PDB entry 6EEC | electron microscopy, 3.55 A resolution | chains D and F of the 10 polymer chains in the assembly

[Chain D]
Name: DNA-directed RNA polymerase subunit beta'
Source organism: Mycobacterium tuberculosis
Notes: EC 2.7.7.6
UniProt: A5U053 (RPOC_MYCTA); residues 1-1316 here = UniProt positions 1-1316
Sequence (1326 residues; row label = number of the first residue in the row; numbers below 1 keep their minus sign (Gly-1 is residue -1)):
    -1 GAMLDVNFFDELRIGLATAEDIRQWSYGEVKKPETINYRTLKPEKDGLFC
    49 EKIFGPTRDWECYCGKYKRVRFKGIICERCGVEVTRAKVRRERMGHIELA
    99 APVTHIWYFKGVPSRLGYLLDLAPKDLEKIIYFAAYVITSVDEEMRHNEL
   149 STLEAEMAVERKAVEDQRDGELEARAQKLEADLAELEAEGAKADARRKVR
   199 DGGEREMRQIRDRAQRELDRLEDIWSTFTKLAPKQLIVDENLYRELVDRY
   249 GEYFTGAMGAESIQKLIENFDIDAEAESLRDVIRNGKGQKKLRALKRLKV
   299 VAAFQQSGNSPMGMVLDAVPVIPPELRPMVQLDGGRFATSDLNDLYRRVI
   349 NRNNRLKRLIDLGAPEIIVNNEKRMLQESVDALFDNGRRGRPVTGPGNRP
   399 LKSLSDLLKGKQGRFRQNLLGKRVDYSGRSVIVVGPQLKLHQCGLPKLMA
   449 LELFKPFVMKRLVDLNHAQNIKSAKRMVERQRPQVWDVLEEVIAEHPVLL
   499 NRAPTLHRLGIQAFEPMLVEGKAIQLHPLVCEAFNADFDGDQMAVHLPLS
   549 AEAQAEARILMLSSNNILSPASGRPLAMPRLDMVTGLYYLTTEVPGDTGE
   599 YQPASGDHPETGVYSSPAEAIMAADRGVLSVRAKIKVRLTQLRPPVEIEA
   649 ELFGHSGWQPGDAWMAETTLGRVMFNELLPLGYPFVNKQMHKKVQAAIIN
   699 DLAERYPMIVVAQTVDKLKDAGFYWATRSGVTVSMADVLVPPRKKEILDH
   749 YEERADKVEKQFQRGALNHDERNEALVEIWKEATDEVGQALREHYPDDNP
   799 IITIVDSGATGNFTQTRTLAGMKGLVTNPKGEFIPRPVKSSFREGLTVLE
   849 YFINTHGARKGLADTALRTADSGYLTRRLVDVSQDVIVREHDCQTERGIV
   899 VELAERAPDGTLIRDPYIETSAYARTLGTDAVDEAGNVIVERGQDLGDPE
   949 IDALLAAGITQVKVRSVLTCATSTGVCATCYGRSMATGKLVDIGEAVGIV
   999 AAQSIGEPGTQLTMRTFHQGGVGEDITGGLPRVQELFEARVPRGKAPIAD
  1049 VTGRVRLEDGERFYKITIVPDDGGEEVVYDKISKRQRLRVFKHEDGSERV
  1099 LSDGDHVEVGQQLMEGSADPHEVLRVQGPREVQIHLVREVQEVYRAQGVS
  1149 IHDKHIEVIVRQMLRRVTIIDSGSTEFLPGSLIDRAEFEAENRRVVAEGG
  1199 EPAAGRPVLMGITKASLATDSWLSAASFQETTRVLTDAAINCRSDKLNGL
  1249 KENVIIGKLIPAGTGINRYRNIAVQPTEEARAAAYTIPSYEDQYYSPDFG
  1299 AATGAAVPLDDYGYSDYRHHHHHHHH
Disordered / not traced: 1013-1024, 1091-1096, 1283-1324
Sequence notes: expression tag (-1 to 0, 1317-1324)
Metal / ion sites: Zn2+ site 1: Cys60, Tyr61, Cys62, Cys78; Mg2+: Asp535, Asp537, Asp539; Zn2+ site 2: Cys891, Cys968, Cys975, Cys978
Residues lining bound ligands: Corallopyronin A (C0L; methyl [(1E,5R)-5-{(3E)-3-[(2E,4E,8R,9E,12E)-1,8-dihydroxy-2,5,9-trimethyltetradeca-2,4,9,12-tetraen-1-ylidene]-2,4-dioxo-3,4-d ihydro-2H-pyran-6-yl}hex-1-en-1-yl]carbamate): Leu406, Lys407, Gly408, Lys409, Leu417, Leu418, Gly419, Lys420, Val878, Gln882, Ile997, Trp1220, Leu1221, Ala1224, Ser1225, Thr1229, Leu1233, Leu1248, Lys1249, Val1252, Ile1253

[Chain F]
Name: RNA polymerase sigma factor SigA
Source organism: Mycobacterium tuberculosis
UniProt: P9WGI0 (SIGA_MYCTO); residues 1-528 here = UniProt positions 1-528
Sequence (531 residues; row label = number of the first residue in the row; numbers below 1 keep their minus sign (Gly-2 is residue -2)):
    -2 GPHMAATKASTATDEPVKRTATKSPAASASGAKTGAKRTAAKSASGSPPA
    48 KRATKPAARSVKPASAPQDTTTSTIPKRKTRAAAKSAAAKAPSARGHATK
    98 PRAPKDAQHEAATDPEDALDSVEELDAEPDLDVEPGEDLDLDAADLNLDD
   148 LEDDVAPDADDDLDSGDDEDHEDLEAEAAVAPGQTADDDEEIAEPTEKDK
   198 ASGDFVWDEDESEALRQARKDAELTASADSVRAYLKQIGKVALLNAEEEV
   248 ELAKRIEAGLYATQLMTELSERGEKLPAAQRRDMMWICRDGDRAKNHLLE
   298 ANLRLVVSLAKRYTGRGMAFLDLIQEGNLGLIRAVEKFDYTKGYKFSTYA
   348 TWWIRQAITRAMADQARTIRIPVHMVEVINKLGRIQRELLQDLGREPTPE
   398 ELAKEMDITPEKVLEIQQYAREPISLDQTIGDEGDSQLGDFIEDSEAVVA
   448 VDAVSFTLLQDQLQSVLDTLSEREAGVVRLRFGLTDGQPRTLDEIGQVYG
   498 VTRERIRQIESKTMSKLRHPSRSQVLRDYLD
Disordered / not traced: -2 to 208, 528
Sequence notes: expression tag (-2 to 0)

[How chain D and chain F interact]
Residue-residue contacts (68; chain D residue first):
  Glu32(D) - Arg367(F)  salt bridge
  Thr33(D) - Thr365(F)  hydrogen bond (side chain-backbone)
  Tyr36(D) - Arg367(F)
  Tyr36(D) - Pro369(F)
  Tyr36(D) - Tyr416(F)  hydrophobic
  Arg67(D) - Gln485(F)
  Glu238(D) - Lys237(F)  salt bridge
  Met327(D) - Thr365(F)
  Met327(D) - Ile366(F)  hydrophobic
  Gly332(D) - Arg418(F)
  Gly333(D) - Arg418(F)
  Arg334(D) - Arg418(F)
  Arg334(D) - Glu419(F)  hydrogen bond (side chain-backbone)
  Phe335(D) - Ile366(F)  hydrophobic
  Phe335(D) - Pro420(F)
  Phe335(D) - Ile421(F)  hydrogen bond (backbone-backbone)
  Ala336(D) - Ile421(F)
  Ala336(D) - Leu423(F)  hydrophobic
  Thr337(D) - Thr365(F)
  Thr337(D) - Pro420(F)
  Thr337(D) - Ile421(F)
  Thr337(D) - Leu423(F)  hydrogen bond (backbone-backbone)
  Ser338(D) - Asp424(F)
  Asp339(D) - Ser422(F)
  Asp339(D) - Asp424(F)
  Asp342(D) - Thr365(F)  hydrogen bond
  Arg345(D) - Gln362(F)  hydrogen bond (side chain-backbone)
  Arg345(D) - Ala363(F)
  Arg345(D) - Arg364(F)  hydrogen bond (side chain-backbone)
  Arg345(D) - Thr365(F)
  Arg346(D) - Ala316(F)
  Asn349(D) - Gln362(F)
  Arg350(D) - Asp319(F)  salt bridge
  Arg353(D) - Asp319(F)  salt bridge
  Arg353(D) - Gln322(F)
  Arg353(D) - Glu323(F)  salt bridge
  Arg353(D) - Gln362(F)  hydrogen bond
  Arg356(D) - Leu326(F)
  Leu357(D) - Gln322(F)
  Leu360(D) - Ile329(F)  hydrophobic
  Pro363(D) - Asn293(F)
  Pro363(D) - Leu296(F)
  Pro363(D) - Glu297(F)
  Ile365(D) - Gln234(F)
  Ile365(D) - Glu297(F)
  Ile366(D) - Leu300(F)  hydrophobic
  Ile366(D) - Gln322(F)
  Ile366(D) - Asn325(F)
  Asn369(D) - Tyr231(F)
  Asn369(D) - Gln322(F)  hydrogen bond
  Glu370(D) - Gln322(F)  hydrogen bond
  Arg372(D) - Ser227(F)  hydrogen bond
  Arg372(D) - Tyr231(F)
  Met373(D) - Leu318(F)  hydrophobic
  Met373(D) - Asp319(F)
  Met373(D) - Gln322(F)
  Glu376(D) - Ser227(F)
  Arg387(D) - Ala225(F)  hydrogen bond (side chain-backbone)
  Arg397(D) - Ser422(F)
  Arg397(D) - Asp424(F)
  Lys400(D) - Asp424(F)
  Lys400(D) - Gln434(F)
  Asn468(D) - Asp525(F)  hydrogen bond (side chain-backbone)
  Asn468(D) - Tyr526(F)
  Ile469(D) - Val451(F)  hydrophobic
  Lys470(D) - Ser452(F)  hydrogen bond
  Lys470(D) - Asp525(F)
  Lys473(D) - Val448(F)
Interface residues without a listed pair, chain D (51 interface residues in all): Ile34, Arg37, Val236, Asp237, Pro326, Val328, Leu330, Asn341, Gly361, Ala362, Met457, Gln467, Ser471
Interface residues without a listed pair, chain F (48 interface residues in all): Leu221, Ala230, Lys292, Glu333, Ile368, Met372, Gln425, Ile439, Gln459

[Overview]
51 residues of chain D face 48 of chain F across their interface; the contacts include 14 hydrogen bonds and 5
salt bridges. Among the polar pairs are Glu32(D)-Arg367(F), Glu238(D)-Lys237(F) and Arg350(D)-Asp319(F).
Ligands of chain D: Corallopyronin A.
Here chain D is DNA-directed RNA polymerase subunit beta' and chain F is RNA polymerase sigma factor SigA,
both from Mycobacterium tuberculosis. Entry 6EEC (Mycobacterium tuberculosis RNAP promoter unwinding
intermediate complex with RbpA/CarD and AP3 promoter captured by Corallopyronin) was determined by electron
microscopy, deposited together with 6EDT, 6EE8 and 6M7J.
